1BLL - chains E and I; structure by X-ray diffraction, 2.40 A resolution.

# Chain E
Name: Leucine aminopeptidase
Source organism: Bos taurus
Notes: EC 3.4.11.1
Reference sequence: P00727 (AMPL_BOVIN); residues 1-487 here = UniProt positions 1-487
Sequence (488 residues; row label = number of the first residue in the row; numbering starts at 0):
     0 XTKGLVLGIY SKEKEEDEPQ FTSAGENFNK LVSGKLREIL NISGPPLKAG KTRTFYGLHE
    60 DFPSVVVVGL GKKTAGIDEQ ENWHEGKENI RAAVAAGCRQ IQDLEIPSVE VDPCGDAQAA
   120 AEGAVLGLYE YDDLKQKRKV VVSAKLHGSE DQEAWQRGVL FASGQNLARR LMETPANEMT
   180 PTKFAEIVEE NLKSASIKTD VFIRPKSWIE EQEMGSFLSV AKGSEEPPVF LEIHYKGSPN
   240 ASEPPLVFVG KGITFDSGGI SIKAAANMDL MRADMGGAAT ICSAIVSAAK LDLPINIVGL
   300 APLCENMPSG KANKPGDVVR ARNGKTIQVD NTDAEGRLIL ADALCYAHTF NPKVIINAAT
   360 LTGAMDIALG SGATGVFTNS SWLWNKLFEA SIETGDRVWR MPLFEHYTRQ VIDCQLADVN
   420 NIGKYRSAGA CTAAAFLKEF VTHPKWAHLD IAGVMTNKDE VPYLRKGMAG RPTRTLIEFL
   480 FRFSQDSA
Not modelled in the structure: 0, 13-15, 485-487
Construct notes: acetylation (0); conflict P45 (Ser in P00727)
Modified residues: ACE (acetyl group) at position 0
Metal / ion sites: Zn2+ site 1: K250, D255, D273, E334 (shared with L2O_2(I) of chain I); Zn2+ site 2: D255, D332, E334 (shared with L2O_2(I) of chain I)
Swiss-Prot annotation at these positions:
  - modified residue: S42 (Phosphoserine)

# Chain I
Name: Amastatin
Sequence (4 residues; row label = number of the first residue in the row):
     2 XVVD
Modified residues: L2O ((2S,3R)-3-amino-2-hydroxy-5-methylhexanoic acid) at position 2
Metal / ion sites: Zn2+ site 1: L2O_2 (shared with K250(E), D255(E), D273(E), E334(E) of chain E)

# How chain E and chain I interact
Pairs across the interface (22; chain E residue first):
  K250(E) - L2O_2(I)
  D255(E) - L2O_2(I)  hydrogen bond (side chain-backbone)
  K262(E) - L2O_2(I)  hydrogen bond (side chain-backbone)
  M270(E) - L2O_2(I)
  D273(E) - L2O_2(I)  hydrogen bond (side chain-backbone)
  D332(E) - L2O_2(I)
  D332(E) - V3(I)  hydrogen bond (backbone-backbone)
  E334(E) - L2O_2(I)
  R336(E) - L2O_2(I)
  R336(E) - V3(I)
  T359(E) - L2O_2(I)  hydrogen bond (backbone-backbone)
  L360(E) - L2O_2(I)
  L360(E) - V3(I)
  T361(E) - L2O_2(I)
  T361(E) - V3(I)
  G362(E) - L2O_2(I)
  G362(E) - V3(I)  hydrogen bond (backbone-backbone)
  G362(E) - D5(I)
  A363(E) - D5(I)  hydrogen bond (backbone-backbone)
  I366(E) - D5(I)
  R425(E) - D5(I)
  G428(E) - D5(I)
Other interface residues (no listed pair), chain E (19 interface residues in all): N330, A451, M454

# Overview
The interface between chain E and chain I involves 19 residues on one side and 3 on the other, with 7 hydrogen
bonds. Polar contacts include D255(E)-L2O_2(I), K262(E)-L2O_2(I) and D273(E)-L2O_2(I). K250(E), D255(E),
D273(E), E334(E) and L2O_2(I) coordinate Zn2+ site 1.
Chain E is Leucine aminopeptidase (Bos taurus) and chain I is Amastatin; the structure, X-ray crystallographic
determination of the structure of bovine lens leucine aminopeptidase complexed with amastatin: formulation of
..., was determined by X-ray diffraction.
